7TKR - chains G and I of the 27 polymer chains in the assembly; structure by electron microscopy, 6.50 A resolution (low resolution: residue-level contacts below are approximate; hydrogen-bond / salt-bridge calls are withheld).

# Chain G
Name: ATP synthase subunit gamma
Organism: Saccharomyces cerevisiae
UniProtKB: P38077 (ATPG_YEAST); residues 1-278 here correspond to UniProt positions 34-311 (UniProt number = residue number + 33)
Amino-acid sequence (278 residues; each row starts with the number of its first residue):
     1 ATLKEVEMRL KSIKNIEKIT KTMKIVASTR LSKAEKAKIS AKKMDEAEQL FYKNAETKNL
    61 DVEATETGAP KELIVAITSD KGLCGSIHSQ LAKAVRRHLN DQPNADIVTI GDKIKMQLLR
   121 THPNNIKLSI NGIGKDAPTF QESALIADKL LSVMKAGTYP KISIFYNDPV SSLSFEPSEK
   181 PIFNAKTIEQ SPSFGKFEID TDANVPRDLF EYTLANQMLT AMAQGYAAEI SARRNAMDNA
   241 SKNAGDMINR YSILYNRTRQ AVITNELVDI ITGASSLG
Unresolved in the structure: 60-70, 277-278

# Chain I
Name: ATP synthase subunit epsilon
Organism: Saccharomyces cerevisiae
UniProtKB: P21306 (ATP5E_YEAST); residues 1-61 here correspond to UniProt positions 2-62 (UniProt number = residue number + 1)
Amino-acid sequence (61 residues; each row starts with the number of its first residue):
     1 SAWRKAGISY AAYLNVAAQA IRSSLKTELQ TASVLNRSQT DAFYTQYKNG TAASEPTPIT
    61 K
Unresolved in the structure: 1-7, 24-26, 50-52
Swiss-Prot annotation at these positions:
  - modified residue: Thr51 (Phosphothreonine)

# Chain G / chain I interface
Pairs across the interface (11; chain G residue first):
  Pro123(G) with Ala53(I)
  Asn124(G) with Asn49(I)
  Asn125(G) with Asn49(I)
  Ile126(G) with Tyr47(I); Lys48(I); Asn49(I)
  Lys127(G) with Tyr47(I)
  Ser129(G) with Thr45(I)
  Asn131(G) with Phe43(I)
  Phe140(G) with Arg37(I)
  Gln141(G) with Arg37(I)
Other interface residues (no listed pair), chain G (12 interface residues in all): Leu128, Ile130, Thr139
Other interface residues (no listed pair), chain I (10 interface residues in all): Ala42, Tyr44, Gln46

# In short
The interface between chain G and chain I involves 12 residues on one side and 10 on the other.
Chain G is ATP synthase subunit gamma and chain I is ATP synthase subunit epsilon, both from Saccharomyces
cerevisiae; the structure, Yeast ATP synthase State 3catalytic(d) with 10 mM ATP backbone model, was
determined by electron microscopy (same publication as 7TJS, 7TJT, 7TJU, 7TJV, 7TJW, 7TJX and 30 further
entries).
